PDB entry 7VDH | electron microscopy, 2.90 A resolution | chains B and G of the 5 polymer chains in the assembly

[Chain B]
Molecule: Guanine nucleotide-binding protein G(I)/G(S)/G(T) subunit beta-1
Organism: Homo sapiens
UniProt: P62873 (GBB1_HUMAN); numbering as in UniProt (aligned over 2-340)
Sequence (358 residues; numbered -17 to 340; the number before each row is that of its first residue; numbers below 1 keep their minus sign (Met-17 is residue -17)):
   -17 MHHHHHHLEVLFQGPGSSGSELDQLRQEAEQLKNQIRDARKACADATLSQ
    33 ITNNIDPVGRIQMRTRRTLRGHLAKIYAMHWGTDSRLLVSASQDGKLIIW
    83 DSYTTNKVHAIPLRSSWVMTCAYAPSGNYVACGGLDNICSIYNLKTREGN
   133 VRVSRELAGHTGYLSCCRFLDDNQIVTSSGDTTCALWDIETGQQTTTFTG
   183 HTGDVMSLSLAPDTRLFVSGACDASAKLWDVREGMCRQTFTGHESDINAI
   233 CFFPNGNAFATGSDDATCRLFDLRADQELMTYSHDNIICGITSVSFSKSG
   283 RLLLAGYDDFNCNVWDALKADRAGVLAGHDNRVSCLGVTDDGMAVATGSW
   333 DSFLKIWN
Not modelled in the structure: -17 to 1
Sequence notes: initiating methionine (-17); expression tag (-16 to 1)
Disulfide bonds: Cys121-Cys149
Curated features (UniProtKB/Swiss-Prot):
  - modified residue: Ser2 (N-acetylserine), His266 (Phosphohistidine)
  - natural variant: Leu30 (L30F: In MRD42; uncertain significance), Arg52 (R52G: In MRD42), Gly64 (G64V: In MRD42), Asp76 (D76E: In MRD42; D76G: In MRD42), Gly77 (G77S: In MRD42), Lys78 (K78R: In MRD42), Ile80 (I80N: In MRD42; I80T: In MRD42), His91 (H91R: In MRD42; uncertain significance), Ala92 (A92T: In MRD42), Pro94 (P94S: In MRD42), Leu95 (L95P: In MRD42), Arg96 (R96L: In MRD42), 5 further natural variant entries in UniProt

[Chain G]
Molecule: Guanine nucleotide-binding protein G(I)/G(S)/G(O) subunit gamma-2
Organism: Homo sapiens
UniProt: P59768 (GBG2_HUMAN); numbering as in UniProt (aligned over 5-62)
Sequence (58 residues; numbered 5 to 62; the number before each row is that of its first residue):
     5 NTASIAQARKLVEQLKMEANIDRIKVSKAAADLMAYCEAHAKEDPLLTPV
    55 PASENPFR
Not modelled in the structure: 5-6, 62

[Chain B / chain G interface]
Pairs across the interface - 96 pairs, chain B then chain G:
  Glu3(B) - Ile9(G)
  Glu3(B) - Arg13(G)  salt bridge
  Leu4(B) - Ser8(G)
  Leu4(B) - Ile9(G)  hydrophobic
  Leu7(B) - Ile9(G)
  Leu7(B) - Ala12(G)  hydrophobic
  Leu7(B) - Arg13(G)
  Leu7(B) - Val16(G)
  Glu10(B) - Val16(G)
  Glu10(B) - Lys20(G)  salt bridge
  Ala11(B) - Leu15(G)  hydrophobic
  Leu14(B) - Val16(G)
  Leu14(B) - Leu19(G)  hydrophobic
  Leu14(B) - Lys20(G)
  Gln17(B) - Ala23(G)
  Ile18(B) - Leu19(G)
  Ile18(B) - Glu22(G)
  Ile18(B) - Ala23(G)  hydrophobic
  Ala24(B) - Lys29(G)
  Cys25(B) - Ile28(G)
  Cys25(B) - Lys29(G)
  Cys25(B) - Val30(G)  hydrogen bond (backbone-backbone)
  Ala26(B) - Val30(G)  hydrophobic
  Asp27(B) - Lys29(G)
  Asp27(B) - Val30(G)
  Asp27(B) - Ser31(G)  hydrogen bond
  Ala28(B) - Val30(G)
  Leu30(B) - Ala34(G)  hydrophobic
  Ile33(B) - Ser31(G)
  Ile33(B) - Ala34(G)  hydrophobic
  Ile33(B) - Met38(G)  hydrophobic
  Thr34(B) - Met38(G)
  Ile37(B) - Met38(G)  hydrophobic
  Ile37(B) - Glu42(G)
  Val40(B) - Leu51(G)  hydrophobic
  Ile43(B) - Leu50(G)
  Arg48(B) - Asn59(G)
  Arg48(B) - Phe61(G)
  Arg49(B) - Pro60(G)
  Arg49(B) - Phe61(G)
  Ser84(B) - Phe61(G)
  Tyr85(B) - Pro60(G)
  Tyr85(B) - Phe61(G)  hydrophobic
  Met217(B) - Met21(G)  hydrophobic
  Cys218(B) - Gln18(G)
  Cys218(B) - Met21(G)
  Arg219(B) - Glu22(G)
  Gln220(B) - Glu22(G)
  Gln220(B) - Ile25(G)
  Thr221(B) - Glu22(G)  hydrogen bond (backbone-side chain)
  Phe235(B) - Leu37(G)  hydrophobic
  Phe235(B) - Tyr40(G)  hydrophobic
  Phe235(B) - Cys41(G)  hydrophobic
  Pro236(B) - Tyr40(G)  hydrogen bond (backbone-side chain)
  Asn237(B) - Tyr40(G)
  Ala240(B) - Leu37(G)  hydrophobic
  Asp254(B) - Ala33(G)
  Asp254(B) - Leu37(G)
  Arg256(B) - Arg27(G)
  Arg256(B) - Ile28(G)  hydrogen bond (backbone-backbone)
  Arg256(B) - Asp36(G)  salt bridge
  Ala257(B) - Arg27(G)
  Ala257(B) - Ile28(G)
  Ala257(B) - Ala33(G)  hydrophobic
  Asp258(B) - Glu22(G)
  Asp258(B) - Arg27(G)  salt bridge
  Gln259(B) - Val30(G)
  Leu261(B) - Val30(G)  hydrophobic
  Ser279(B) - Asp48(G)  hydrogen bond
  Ser279(B) - Leu50(G)
  Lys280(B) - Glu47(G)
  Lys280(B) - Asp48(G)  hydrogen bond (backbone-side chain)
  Ser281(B) - Tyr40(G)
  Ser281(B) - Cys41(G)  hydrogen bond (backbone-side chain)
  Ser281(B) - His44(G)
  Ser281(B) - Asp48(G)  hydrogen bond
  Ser281(B) - Leu51(G)
  Gly282(B) - Cys41(G)
  Arg283(B) - Cys41(G)
  Arg283(B) - Leu51(G)
  Leu284(B) - Leu50(G)
  Leu284(B) - Leu51(G)  hydrophobic
  Leu300(B) - Cys41(G)  hydrophobic
  Val320(B) - Leu50(G)  hydrophobic
  Asp323(B) - Pro49(G)
  Gly324(B) - Pro49(G)
  Gly324(B) - Leu50(G)
  Met325(B) - Pro49(G)  hydrophobic
  Met325(B) - Glu58(G)
  Met325(B) - Asn59(G)
  Met325(B) - Pro60(G)
  Ala326(B) - Phe61(G)  hydrophobic
  Val327(B) - Leu50(G)  hydrophobic
  Ile338(B) - Phe61(G)  hydrophobic
  Asn340(B) - Asn59(G)  hydrogen bond
  Asn340(B) - Phe61(G)
Also at the interface, not in a pair above, chain B (57 interface residues in all): Lys15, Ala21, Arg22, Met45
Also at the interface, not in a pair above, chain G (40 interface residues in all): Asp26, Ala35, Ala45, Val54

[Overview]
57 residues of chain B and 40 residues of chain G are in contact; the contacts include 10 hydrogen bonds and 4
salt bridges. Among the polar pairs are Glu3(B)-Arg13(G), Glu10(B)-Lys20(G) and Arg256(B)-Asp36(G).
Here chain B is Guanine nucleotide-binding protein G(I)/G(S)/G(T) subunit beta-1 and chain G is Guanine
nucleotide-binding protein G(I)/G(S)/G(O) subunit gamma-2, both from Homo sapiens. Entry 7VDH (Cryo-EM
structure of pseudoallergen receptor MRGPRX2 complex with C48/80, state2) was determined by electron
microscopy (same publication as 7VDL, 7VDM, 7VUY, 7VUZ, 7VV0, 7VV3, 7VV4 and 7VV5).
